PDB entry 4NBT | X-ray diffraction, 1.48 A resolution | chains A and D of the 4 polymer chains in the assembly

== Chain A (and D) ==
Protein: 3-oxoacyl-[acyl-carrier-protein] reductase
Source organism: Acholeplasma laidlawii
Notes: EC 1.1.1.100; chain D of this document is another copy of the same molecule, construct and numbering; everything in this record applies to it too
Reference sequence: A9NFJ2 (A9NFJ2_ACHLI); residues 1-240 here = UniProt positions 1-240
Sequence (240 residues; row label = number of the first residue in the row):
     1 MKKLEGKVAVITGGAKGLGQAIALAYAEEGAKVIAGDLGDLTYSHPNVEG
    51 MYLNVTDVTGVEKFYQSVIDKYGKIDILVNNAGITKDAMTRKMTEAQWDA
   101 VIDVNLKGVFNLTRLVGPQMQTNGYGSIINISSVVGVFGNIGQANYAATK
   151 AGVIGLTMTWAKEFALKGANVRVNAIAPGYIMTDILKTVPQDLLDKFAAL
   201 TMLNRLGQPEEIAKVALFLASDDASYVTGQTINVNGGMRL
Unresolved in the structure: 1
Ligand contacts: NAD (nicotinamide-adenine-dinucleotide): Gly-13, Ala-15, Lys-16, Gly-17, Leu-18, Gly-19, Asp-37, Leu-38, Leu-53, Asn-54, Val-55, Thr-56, Asn-81, Ala-82, Gly-83, Ile-84, Val-104, Ile-131, Ser-132, Ser-133, Tyr-146, Lys-150, Pro-178, Gly-179, Tyr-180, Ile-181, Thr-183, Leu-186
What the authors report for this chain:
  - specificity-determining residues: Ala-15, Lys-16, Leu-38

== How chain A and chain D interact ==
Residue-residue contacts - 76 pairs, chain A then chain D:
  Val-58(A) with Glu-95(D)
  Met-89(A) with Glu-163(D); Leu-166(D), hydrophobic
  Thr-90(A) with Arg-114(D); Trp-160(D), hydrogen bond; Glu-163(D), hydrogen bond (backbone-side chain)
  Arg-91(A) with Pro-118(D)
  Met-93(A) with Phe-110(D), hydrophobic
  Glu-95(A) with Val-58(D); Lys-107(D), salt bridge
  Trp-98(A) with Leu-106(D), hydrophobic; Lys-107(D); Phe-110(D), hydrophobic
  Asp-99(A) with Lys-107(D), salt bridge
  Ile-102(A) with Ile-102(D), hydrophobic
  Leu-106(A) with Trp-98(D); Leu-106(D), hydrophobic
  Lys-107(A) with Glu-95(D), salt bridge; Trp-98(D); Asp-99(D), salt bridge
  Phe-110(A) with Met-93(D), hydrophobic; Trp-98(D), hydrophobic
  Arg-114(A) with Thr-90(D)
  Pro-118(A) with Arg-91(D), hydrogen bond (backbone-side chain)
  Gln-121(A) with Arg-91(D), hydrogen bond
  Thr-122(A) with Arg-91(D), hydrogen bond
  Gly-136(A) with Met-158(D)
  Val-137(A) with Met-158(D)
  Phe-138(A) with Met-158(D); Lys-162(D), hydrogen bond (backbone-side chain)
  Gly-139(A) with Met-158(D); Thr-159(D); Lys-162(D), hydrogen bond (backbone-side chain)
  Asn-140(A) with Thr-159(D), hydrogen bond (backbone-side chain)
  Ile-141(A) with Lys-162(D); Glu-163(D); Leu-166(D), hydrophobic
  Gly-142(A) with Glu-163(D), hydrogen bond (backbone-side chain)
  Ala-144(A) with Leu-156(D); Thr-159(D); Trp-160(D)
  Ala-147(A) with Gly-155(D); Thr-159(D)
  Ala-148(A) with Gly-152(D); Leu-156(D), hydrophobic
  Ala-151(A) with Ala-151(D); Gly-155(D)
  Gly-152(A) with Ala-148(D); Gly-152(D)
  Gly-155(A) with Ala-147(D); Ala-151(D)
  Leu-156(A) with Trp-98(D), hydrophobic; Ala-144(D); Ala-148(D), hydrophobic
  Met-158(A) with Gly-136(D); Val-137(D); Phe-138(D); Gly-139(D)
  Thr-159(A) with Gly-139(D); Asn-140(D), hydrogen bond (side chain-backbone); Ala-144(D); Ala-147(D)
  Trp-160(A) with Thr-90(D), hydrogen bond; Ala-144(D)
  Lys-162(A) with Phe-138(D), hydrogen bond (side chain-backbone); Gly-139(D), hydrogen bond (side chain-backbone); Ile-141(D); Leu-240(D), hydrogen bond (side chain-backbone)
  Glu-163(A) with Met-89(D); Thr-90(D), hydrogen bond (side chain-backbone); Ile-141(D); Gly-142(D), hydrogen bond (side chain-backbone); Gln-143(D)
  Leu-166(A) with Met-89(D), hydrophobic; Ile-141(D), hydrophobic
  Leu-240(A) with Lys-162(D), hydrogen bond (backbone-side chain)
Interface residues without a listed pair, chain A (40 interface residues in all): Ala-88, Gln-143, Phe-164
Interface residues without a listed pair, chain D (39 interface residues in all): Ala-88, Gln-121, Phe-164

== Overview ==
Chain A and chain D form an interface of 40 and 39 residues respectively; the contacts include 17 hydrogen
bonds and 4 salt bridges. Polar pairs include Glu-95(A)/Lys-107(D), Asp-99(A)/Lys-107(D) and
Thr-90(A)/Trp-160(D). Chain A binds NAD. The paper reports specificity determinants Ala-15(A), Lys-16(A) and
Leu-38(A).
Both chains are 3-oxoacyl-[acyl-carrier-protein] reductase (Acholeplasma laidlawii). Entry 4NBT (Crystal
structure of FabG from Acholeplasma laidlawii) was determined by X-ray diffraction (same publication as 4NBU
and 4NBW).
